PDB entry 7F03 | electron microscopy, 3.29 A resolution | chains A and E of the 6 polymer chains in the assembly

[Chain A (and E)]
Protein: Cytochrome c biogenesis ATP-binding export protein CcmA
Source organism: Escherichia coli BL21(DE3)
Notes: EC 7.6.2.5; chain E of this document is another copy of the same molecule, construct and numbering; everything in this record applies to it too
Reference sequence: P33931 (CCMA_ECOLI); residues -1 to 205 here correspond to UniProt positions 1-207 (UniProt number = residue number + 2)
Chain sequence (207 residues; row label = number of the first residue in the row; numbers below 1 keep their minus sign (Met-1 is residue -1)):
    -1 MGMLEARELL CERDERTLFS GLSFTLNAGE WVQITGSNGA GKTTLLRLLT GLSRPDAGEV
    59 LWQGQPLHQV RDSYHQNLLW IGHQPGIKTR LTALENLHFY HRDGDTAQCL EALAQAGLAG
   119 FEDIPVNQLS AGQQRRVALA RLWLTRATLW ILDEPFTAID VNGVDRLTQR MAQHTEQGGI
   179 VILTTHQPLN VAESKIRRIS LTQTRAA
Unresolved in the structure: 201-205
UniProt features mapped onto this chain:
  - binding site (ATP): Gly34 to Thr41
Ion coordination: Mg2+: Thr41 (together with AMP-PNP)
Ligand contacts:
  - AMP-PNP (ANP; phosphoaminophosphonic acid-adenylate ester), molecule 1: Arg11, Arg14, Leu16, Ser35, Asn36, Gly37, Ala38, Gly39, Lys40, Thr41, Thr42, His81, His184
  - AMP-PNP (ANP), molecule 2: Phe119, Gln126, Leu127, Ser128, Ala129, Gly130, Gln131, Ala156

[How chain A and chain E interact]
Contacting residue pairs - 28 pairs, chain A then chain E:
  Asp12(A) - Ile122(E)
  Gly34(A) - Asp158(E)
  Ser35(A) - Asp158(E)
  Asn36(A) - Gly130(E)  hydrogen bond (side chain-backbone)
  Asn36(A) - Gln131(E)
  Asn36(A) - Arg134(E)
  Asn36(A) - Ala156(E)  hydrogen bond (side chain-backbone)
  Asn36(A) - Asp158(E)
  Gly37(A) - Gln131(E)
  His81(A) - Ala129(E)
  Ser128(A) - Asn36(E)  hydrogen bond (side chain-backbone)
  Ala129(A) - His81(E)
  Gly130(A) - Asn36(E)
  Gln131(A) - Asn36(E)  hydrogen bond (side chain-backbone)
  Gln131(A) - Gly37(E)
  Arg134(A) - Asn36(E)  hydrogen bond
  Glu152(A) - Thr155(E)
  Thr155(A) - Thr155(E)
  Ala156(A) - Asn36(E)  hydrogen bond (backbone-side chain)
  Ala156(A) - Glu152(E)
  Ala156(A) - His184(E)
  Ile157(A) - Asn36(E)
  Asp158(A) - Ser35(E)  hydrogen bond
  Asp158(A) - Asn36(E)  hydrogen bond (backbone-side chain)
  Asp158(A) - His184(E)
  His184(A) - Asp158(E)  salt bridge
  His184(A) - Val159(E)
  Gln185(A) - Gln185(E)  hydrogen bond
Also at the interface, not in a pair above, chain A (20 interface residues in all): Arg14, Phe119
Also at the interface, not in a pair above, chain E (20 interface residues in all): Arg14, Phe119, Ser128, Ile157

[In short]
Chain A and chain E each contribute 20 residues to their interface; the contacts include 9 hydrogen bonds and
1 salt bridge. Polar contacts include His184(A)-Asp158(E), Asn36(A)-Gly130(E) and Asn36(A)-Ala156(E). Bound to
chain A: AMP-PNP. From UniProt: 8 ATP-binding residues on chain A.
Both chains are Cytochrome c biogenesis ATP-binding export protein CcmA (Escherichia coli BL21(DE3)). Entry
7F03 (Cytochrome c-type biogenesis protein CcmABCD from E. coli in complex with ANP) was determined by
electron microscopy, deposited together with 7F02, 7F04, 7VFJ and 7VFP.
